7XS0 - chains A and B; structure by X-ray diffraction, 2.59 A resolution.

[Chain A]
Name: Periplasmic serine endoprotease DegP-like
Source organism: Helicobacter pylori 26695
Notes: EC 3.4.21.107
UniProtKB: O25663 (O25663_HELPY); residues 43-475 here correspond to UniProt positions 11-443 (UniProt number = residue number - 32)
Sequence (441 residues; numbered -8 to 475; 43 numbers in that range are skipped by the numbering (no residue carries them; nothing is unmodelled there); the number before each row is that of its first residue; numbers below 1 keep their minus sign (Met-8 is residue -8)):
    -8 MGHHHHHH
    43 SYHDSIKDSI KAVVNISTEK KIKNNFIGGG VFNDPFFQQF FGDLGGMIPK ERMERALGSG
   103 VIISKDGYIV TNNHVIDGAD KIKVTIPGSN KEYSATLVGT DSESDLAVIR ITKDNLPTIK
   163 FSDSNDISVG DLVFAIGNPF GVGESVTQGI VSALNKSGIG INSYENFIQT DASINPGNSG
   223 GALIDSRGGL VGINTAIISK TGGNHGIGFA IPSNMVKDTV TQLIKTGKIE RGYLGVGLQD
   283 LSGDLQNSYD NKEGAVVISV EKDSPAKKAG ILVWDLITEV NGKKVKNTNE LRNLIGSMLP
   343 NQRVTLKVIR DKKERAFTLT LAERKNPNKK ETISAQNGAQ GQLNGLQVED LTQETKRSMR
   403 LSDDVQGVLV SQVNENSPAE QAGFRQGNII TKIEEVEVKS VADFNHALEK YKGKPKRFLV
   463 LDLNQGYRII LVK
Unresolved in the structure: -8 to -6, 62-91, 240-248, 288-291, 366-373, 380-386, 401-403, 475
Sequence notes: initiating methionine (-8); expression tag (-7 to -1)

[Chain B]
Name: Unk-unk-unk
Source organism: Escherichia coli BL21(DE3)
Sequence (3 residues; each row starts with the number of its first residue; X marks 3 residues of unknown identity (built as UNK)):
     1 XXX

[Chain A / chain B interface]
Interface residues of chain A (facing chain B), 10 residues: Gly274, Tyr275, Leu276, Gly277, Val278, Gly279, Leu280, Arg334, Ile337, Gln395

[Summary]
No residue of chain A is in contact with chain B.
Here chain A is Periplasmic serine endoprotease DegP-like (Helicobacter pylori 26695) and chain B is
Unk-unk-unk (Escherichia coli BL21(DE3)). Entry 7XS0 (Trimer structure of HtrA from Helicobacter pylori bound
with a tripeptide) was determined by X-ray diffraction (same publication as 7XS2).
